5AZ9 - chain A; structure by X-ray diffraction, 1.82 A resolution.

Chain A:
Name: Maltose-binding periplasmic protein, Mitochondrial import receptor subunit TOM20 homolog
Organism: Escherichia coli (strain K12)
UniProtKB: chimeric construct of P0AEX9, Q62760: residues 2-364 from P0AEX9 (MALE_ECOLI) positions 27-389 (UniProt number = residue number + 25); residues 369-430 from Q62760 positions 65-126 (UniProt number = residue number - 304)
Chain sequence (430 residues; row label = number of the first residue in the row):
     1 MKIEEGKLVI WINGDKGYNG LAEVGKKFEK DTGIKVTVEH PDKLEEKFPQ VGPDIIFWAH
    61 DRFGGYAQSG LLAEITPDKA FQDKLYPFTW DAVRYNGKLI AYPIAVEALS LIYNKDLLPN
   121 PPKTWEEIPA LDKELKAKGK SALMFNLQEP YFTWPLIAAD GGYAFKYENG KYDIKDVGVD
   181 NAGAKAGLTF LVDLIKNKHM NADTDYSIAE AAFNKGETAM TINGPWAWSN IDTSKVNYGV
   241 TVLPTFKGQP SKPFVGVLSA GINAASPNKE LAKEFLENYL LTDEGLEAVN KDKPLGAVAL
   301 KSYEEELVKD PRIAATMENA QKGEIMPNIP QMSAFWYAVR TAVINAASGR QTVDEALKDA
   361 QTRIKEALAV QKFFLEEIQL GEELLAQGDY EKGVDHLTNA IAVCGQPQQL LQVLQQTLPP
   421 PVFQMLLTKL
Unresolved in the structure: 1, 386-389
Sequence notes: initiating methionine (1); engineered mutation Val308 (Ala338 in P0AEX9); linker (365-368)
Curated features (UniProtKB/Swiss-Prot):
  - cross-link: Lys372 (Glycyl lysine isopeptide (Lys-Gly) (interchain with G-Cter in ubiquitin))

Overview:
Chain A is Maltose-binding periplasmic protein, Mitochondrial import receptor subunit TOM20 homolog
(Escherichia coli (strain K12)); the structure, Crystal structure of (5-residue deleted)MBP-Tom20 fusion
protein tethered with ALDH presequence via a disulfide bond, was determined by X-ray diffraction, deposited
together with 5AZ6, 5AZ7, 5AZ8 and 5AZA.
